7YW4 - chain A; structure by X-ray diffraction, 2.18 A resolution.

# Chain A
Molecule: tRNA 2'-phosphotransferase
Organism: Saccharomyces cerevisiae
Notes: EC 2.7.1.160
UniProt: Q12272 (TPT1_YEAST); numbering as in UniProt (aligned over 1-230)
Sequence (230 residues; each row starts with the number of its first residue):
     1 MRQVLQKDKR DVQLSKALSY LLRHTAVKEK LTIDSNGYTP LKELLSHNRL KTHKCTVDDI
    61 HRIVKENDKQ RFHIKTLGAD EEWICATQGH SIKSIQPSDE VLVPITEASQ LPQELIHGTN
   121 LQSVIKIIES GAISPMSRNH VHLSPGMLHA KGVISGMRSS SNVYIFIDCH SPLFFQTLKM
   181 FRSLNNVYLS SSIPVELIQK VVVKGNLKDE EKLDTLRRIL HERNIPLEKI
Not modelled in the structure: 1-100, 147-156
Ligand contacts:
  - NAD (nicotinamide-adenine-dinucleotide): Ile-116, His-117, Gly-118, Thr-119, Ser-123, Lys-126, Ile-127, Ser-130, Ala-132, Ile-133, Ser-134, Pro-135, Met-136, Ser-137, Arg-138, His-142, Leu-143, Ser-144, Met-157, Val-187
  - d(-)-tartaric acid (TAR): Ser-137, Arg-138, Asn-139, His-140, His-142, Leu-189
Reported in the primary citation:
  - binding site for NAD: His-117, Gly-118, Thr-119, Ile-127, Ala-132, Ser-134, Met-136, Ser-137, His-142, Met-157, Val-187
  - mutagenesis - H117A/T119A, I127A/M136A, R138A: abolished binding to NAD
  - mutagenesis - H117A/T119A, I127A/M136A, R138A: abolished catalytic activity

# Overview
Ligands of chain A: NAD and d(-)-tartaric acid. From the paper: a binding site for NAD at His-117, Gly-118 and
Thr-119 among others; H117A/T119A, I127A/M136A and R138A abolish binding to NAD.
Chain A is tRNA 2'-phosphotransferase (Saccharomyces cerevisiae); the structure, Crystal structure of tRNA
2'-phosphotransferase from Saccharomyces cerevisiae, was determined by X-ray diffraction together with 7YW2
and 7YW3 from the same study.
